PDB entry 4S1Q | X-ray diffraction, 2.40 A resolution | chains G and H of the 3 polymer chains in the assembly

# Chain G
Name: HIV-1 gp120 core
Source organism: Human immunodeficiency virus 1
Notes: engineered mutation(s): V1V2 and V3 deletion
Sequence (353 residues; each row starts with the number of its first residue; note: 96 numbers in that range are skipped by the numbering (no residue carries them; nothing is unmodelled there)):
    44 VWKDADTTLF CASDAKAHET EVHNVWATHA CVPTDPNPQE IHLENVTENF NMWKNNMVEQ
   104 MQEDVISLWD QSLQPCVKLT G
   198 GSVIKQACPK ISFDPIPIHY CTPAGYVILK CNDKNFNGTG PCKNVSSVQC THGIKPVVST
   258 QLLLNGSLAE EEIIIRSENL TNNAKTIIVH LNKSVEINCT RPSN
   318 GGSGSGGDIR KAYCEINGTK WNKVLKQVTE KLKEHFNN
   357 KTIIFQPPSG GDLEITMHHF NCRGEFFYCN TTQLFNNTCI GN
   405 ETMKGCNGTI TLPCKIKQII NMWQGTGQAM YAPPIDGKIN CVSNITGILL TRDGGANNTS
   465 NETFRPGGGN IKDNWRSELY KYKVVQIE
Not modelled in the structure: 318-324, 405-406
Cystine bridges: Cys54-Cys74, Cys119-Cys205, Cys218-Cys247, Cys228-Cys239, Cys296-Cys331, Cys378-Cys445, Cys385-Cys418, Cys395-Cys410
Glycans and other covalent adducts: N-acetylglucosamine (NAG) linked to Asn88, Asn234, Asn241, Asn262, Asn276, Asn289, Asn295, Asn334, Asn386, Asn392, Asn448

# Chain H
Name: Fab of VRC01-lineage antibody, 45-VRC01.H03+06.D-001739 heavy chain
Source organism: Homo sapiens
Notes: fragment: Fab of VRC01-lineage antibody, 45-VRC01.H03+06.D-001739 heavy chain; antibody fragment or engineered binder
Sequence (234 residues; each row starts with the number of its first residue; a row labelled like 76A-76G holds insertion residues (76A, then the next letters in order)):
     1 EVRLIQSGAV MRKPGSSVKI SCRASGYNFR EYSIHWVRLI PGRGLEWIGW IK
   52A G
    53 MWGAVSYARQ LQGRVSMTRQ LSQD
76A-76G PDDPDWG
    77 IAYLEF
82A-82C SGL
    83 TSGDTAEYFC VRKG
   96A P
    97 SCPH
100A-100F CGDFHW
   101 QHWGQGTAVV VSAASTKGPS VFPLAPSSKS TSGGTAALGC LVKDYFPEPV TVSWNSGALT
   161 SGVHTFPAVL QSSGLYSLSS VVTVPSSSLG TQTYICNVNH KPSNTKVDKK VEPKSC
Not modelled in the structure: 129-132, 215-216
Cystine bridges: Cys22-Cys92, Cys98-Cys100A, Cys140-Cys196

# Chain G / chain H interface
Residue-residue contacts (49; chain G residue first):
  Leu122(G) - Gln75(H)
  Leu122(G) - Asp76(H)
  Leu122(G) - Pro76A(H)
  Thr123(G) - Asp76(H)
  Thr123(G) - Asp76B(H)
  Gly124(G) - Asp76(H)  hydrogen bond (backbone-side chain)
  Gly124(G) - Asp76B(H)  hydrogen bond (backbone-side chain)
  Gly198(G) - Asp76(H)  hydrogen bond (backbone-side chain)
  Asn279(G) - Phe100D(H)
  Asn280(G) - Trp47(H)
  Asn280(G) - Trp50(H)  hydrogen bond
  Asn280(G) - Phe100D(H)
  Ala281(G) - Lys52(H)
  Ser365(G) - Val57(H)
  Ser365(G) - Tyr59(H)
  Gly366(G) - Val57(H)
  Gly367(G) - Trp54(H)
  Gly367(G) - Gly55(H)
  Asp368(G) - Trp54(H)  hydrogen bond (backbone-backbone)
  Asp368(G) - Arg71(H)  salt bridge
  Glu370(G) - Trp54(H)
  Ile371(G) - Trp54(H)  hydrophobic
  Asn425(G) - Trp54(H)
  Met426(G) - Trp54(H)
  Trp427(G) - Trp54(H)  hydrophobic
  Gly429(G) - Arg30(H)
  Gly429(G) - Met53(H)
  Thr430(G) - Gln75(H)
  Thr430(G) - Pro76A(H)
  Gly431(G) - Arg30(H)
  Gly431(G) - Gln75(H)
  Gln432(G) - Gln75(H)  hydrogen bond (backbone-side chain)
  Arg456(G) - Ser58(H)
  Asp457(G) - Gln64(H)  hydrogen bond
  Gly458(G) - Trp47(H)
  Gly458(G) - Ser58(H)
  Gly458(G) - Tyr59(H)
  Gly458(G) - Ala60(H)
  Gly458(G) - Arg61(H)  hydrogen bond (backbone-backbone)
  Gly459(G) - Trp47(H)
  Gly459(G) - Ala60(H)
  Gly459(G) - Gln62(H)
  Ala460(G) - Gln62(H)  hydrogen bond (backbone-side chain)
  Asn461(G) - Arg61(H)
  Asn465(G) - Arg61(H)  hydrogen bond
  Glu466(G) - Arg61(H)
  Thr467(G) - Arg61(H)  hydrogen bond
  Arg469(G) - Gln64(H)
  Gly472(G) - Lys52(H)
Other interface residues (no listed pair), chain G (34 interface residues in all): Thr455, Thr463, Gly473
Other interface residues (no listed pair), chain H (22 interface residues in all): Ala56, Asp100C

# Summary
The interface between chain G and chain H involves 34 residues on one side and 22 on the other; the contacts
include 11 hydrogen bonds and 1 salt bridge. Among the polar pairs are Asp368(G)-Arg71(H), Gly124(G)-Asp76B(H)
and Gly124(G)-Asp76(H).
Chain G is HIV-1 gp120 core (Human immunodeficiency virus 1) and chain H is Fab of VRC01-lineage antibody,
45-VRC01.H03+06.D-001739 heavy chain (Homo sapiens); the structure, Crystal structure of a VRC01-lineage
antibody, 45-VRC01.H03+06.D-001739, in complex with clade A/E HIV-1 gp120 core, was determined by X-ray
diffraction together with 4S1R, 4S1S, 4XNY, 4XNZ, 4XVS and 4XVT from the same study.
